Entry 2AG0 (X-ray diffraction, 2.58 A resolution); this record covers chains B and C of the 4 polymer chains in the assembly.

[Chain B (and C)]
Molecule: benzaldehyde lyase
Source organism: Pseudomonas fluorescens
Notes: EC 4.1.2.38; chain C of this document is another copy of the same molecule, construct and numbering; everything in this record applies to it too
Amino-acid sequence (563 residues; numbered 1 to 563; the number before each row is that of its first residue):
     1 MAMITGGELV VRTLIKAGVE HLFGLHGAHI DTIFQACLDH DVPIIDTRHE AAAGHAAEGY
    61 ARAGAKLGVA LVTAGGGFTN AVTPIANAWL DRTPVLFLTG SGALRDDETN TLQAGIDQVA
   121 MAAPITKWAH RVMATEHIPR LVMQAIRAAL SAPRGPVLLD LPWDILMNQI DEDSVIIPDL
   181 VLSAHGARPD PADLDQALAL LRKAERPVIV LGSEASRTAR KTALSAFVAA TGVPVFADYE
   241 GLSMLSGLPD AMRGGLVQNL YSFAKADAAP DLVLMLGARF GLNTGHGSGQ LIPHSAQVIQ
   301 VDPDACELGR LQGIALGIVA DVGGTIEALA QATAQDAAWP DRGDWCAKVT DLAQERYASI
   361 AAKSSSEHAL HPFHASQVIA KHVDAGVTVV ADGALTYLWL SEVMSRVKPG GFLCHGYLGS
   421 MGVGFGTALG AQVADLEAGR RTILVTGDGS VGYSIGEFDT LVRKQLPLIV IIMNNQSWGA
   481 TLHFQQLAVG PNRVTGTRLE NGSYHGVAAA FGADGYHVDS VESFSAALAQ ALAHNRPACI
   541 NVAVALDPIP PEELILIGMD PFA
Unresolved in the structure: 1, 556-563
Metal / ion sites: Mg2+: Asp-448, Asn-475, Ser-477 (together with thiamine diphosphate)
Ligand contacts:
  - thiamine diphosphate (TPP), molecule 1: Leu-25, His-26, Gly-27, Glu-50, Thr-73, Gly-76, Gly-77, Asn-80, Gln-113
  - thiamine diphosphate (TPP), molecule 2: Gly-393, Ala-394, Leu-395, Thr-396, Gly-419, Ser-420, Met-421, Gly-447, Asp-448, Gly-449, Ser-450, Tyr-453, Asn-475, Ser-477, Trp-478, Gly-479, Ala-480, Thr-481

[Interface between chain B and chain C]
Pairs across the interface (48; chain B residue first):
  Arg-140(B) with Arg-310(C); Leu-311(C)
  Gln-144(B) with Cys-306(C); Arg-310(C)
  Arg-147(B) with Ala-305(C), hydrogen bond (side chain-backbone); Cys-306(C), hydrogen bond (side chain-backbone); Leu-308(C), hydrogen bond (side chain-backbone); Arg-310(C)
  Ala-148(B) with Cys-306(C), hydrophobic
  Ser-151(B) with Ala-305(C)
  Val-181(B) with Ile-314(C); Ala-315(C)
  Leu-182(B) with Ala-305(C), hydrophobic; Leu-308(C), hydrophobic; Gly-317(C); Val-319(C), hydrophobic
  Ser-183(B) with Asp-193(C), hydrogen bond; Gly-317(C), hydrogen bond (backbone-backbone)
  His-185(B) with Asp-190(C), salt bridge; Asp-193(C)
  Ala-187(B) with Ala-187(C), hydrophobic; Arg-188(C); Val-319(C)
  Arg-188(B) with Ala-187(C); Arg-188(C), hydrogen bond (backbone-backbone); Asp-190(C), salt bridge; Pro-191(C)
  Asp-190(B) with His-185(C), salt bridge; Arg-188(C), salt bridge
  Pro-191(B) with Arg-188(C)
  Asp-193(B) with Ser-183(C), hydrogen bond; His-185(C)
  Ala-305(B) with Arg-147(C), hydrogen bond (backbone-side chain); Ser-151(C); Leu-182(C), hydrophobic
  Cys-306(B) with Gln-144(C); Arg-147(C), hydrogen bond (backbone-side chain); Ala-148(C), hydrophobic
  Leu-308(B) with Arg-147(C), hydrogen bond (backbone-side chain); Leu-182(C), hydrophobic
  Arg-310(B) with Arg-140(C); Gln-144(C)
  Leu-311(B) with Arg-140(C)
  Ile-314(B) with Val-181(C)
  Gly-317(B) with Leu-182(C); Ser-183(C), hydrogen bond (backbone-backbone)
  Val-319(B) with Leu-182(C), hydrophobic; Ala-187(C)
Also at the interface, not in a pair above, chain B (30 interface residues in all): Gly-186, Pro-189, Ala-192, Gly-309, Ala-315, Leu-316, Ala-320, Gln-331
Also at the interface, not in a pair above, chain C (30 interface residues in all): Gly-186, Pro-189, Ala-192, Gly-309, Leu-316, Ala-320, Gln-331

[In short]
Chain B and chain C each contribute 30 residues to their interface, with 11 hydrogen bonds and 4 salt bridges.
Polar contacts include His-185(B)/Asp-190(C), Arg-188(B)/Asp-190(C) and Arg-147(B)/Ala-305(C). Chain B binds
thiamine diphosphate. Asp-448(B), Asn-475(B) and Ser-477(B) coordinate Mg2+.
Chain B and chain C are both benzaldehyde lyase (Pseudomonas fluorescens); the structure, Crystal structure of
Benzaldehyde lyase (BAL)- native, was determined by X-ray diffraction, deposited together with 2AG1.
